Entry 5LM6 (X-ray diffraction, 1.17 A resolution); this record covers chain B.

# Chain B
Name: Metallo-beta-lactamase VIM-2
From: Pseudomonas aeruginosa
UniProt: Q9K2N0 (Q9K2N0_PSEAI); numbering as in UniProt (aligned over 1-266)
Sequence (266 residues; numbered 1 to 266; the number before each row is that of its first residue):
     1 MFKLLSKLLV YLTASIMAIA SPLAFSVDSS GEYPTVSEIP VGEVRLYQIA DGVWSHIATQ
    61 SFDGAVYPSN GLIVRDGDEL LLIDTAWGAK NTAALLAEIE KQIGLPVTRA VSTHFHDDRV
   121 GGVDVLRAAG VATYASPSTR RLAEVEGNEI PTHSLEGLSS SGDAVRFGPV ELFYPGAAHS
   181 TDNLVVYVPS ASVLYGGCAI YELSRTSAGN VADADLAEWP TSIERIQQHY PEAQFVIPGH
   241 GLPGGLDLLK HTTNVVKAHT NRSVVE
Unresolved in the structure: 1-31, 263-266
Ion coordination: Zn2+ site 1: His114, His116, His179; Zn2+ site 2: Asp118, Cys198, His240; Zn2+ site 3: His153, His251 (together with formate)

# Summary
The Zn2+ site 1 is built by His114, His116 and His179. Asp118, Cys198 and His240 coordinate Zn2+ site 2.
Chain B is Metallo-beta-lactamase VIM-2 (Pseudomonas aeruginosa); the structure, VIM-2 metallo-beta-lactamase
in complex with 2-(3-fluoro-4-hydroxyphenyl)-3-oxoisoindoline-4-carboxylic acid (compound 35), was determined
by X-ray diffraction together with 5LCA, 5LCF, 5LCH and 5LE1 from the same study.
